Entry 9GTP (electron microscopy, 3.50 A resolution); this record covers chains P and W of the 60 polymer chains in the assembly.

Chain P:
Molecule: LysM domain-containing protein
Organism: Streptomyces coelicolor A3(2)
UniProtKB: Q9L0P4 (Q9L0P4_STRCO); numbering as in UniProt (aligned over 1-240)
Amino-acid sequence (240 residues; row label = number of the first residue in the row):
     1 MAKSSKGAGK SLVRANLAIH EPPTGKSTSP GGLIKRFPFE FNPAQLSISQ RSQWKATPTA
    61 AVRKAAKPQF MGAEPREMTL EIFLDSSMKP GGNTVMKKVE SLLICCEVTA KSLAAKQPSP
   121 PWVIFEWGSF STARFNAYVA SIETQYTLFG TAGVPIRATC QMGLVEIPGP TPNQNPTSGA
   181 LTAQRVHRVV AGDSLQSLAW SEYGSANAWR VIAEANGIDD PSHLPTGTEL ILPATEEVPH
Unresolved in the structure: 1-4, 174-184

Chain W:
Molecule: IraD/Gp25-like domain-containing protein
Organism: Streptomyces coelicolor A3(2)
UniProtKB: Q9L0P6 (Q9L0P6_STRCO); numbering as in UniProt (aligned over 1-150)
Amino-acid sequence (150 residues; numbered 1 to 150; the number before each row is that of its first residue):
     1 MAEQFVGSGW SFPLRIGPTG GIALVSGEQE VEEAMRLILA TAPGERPMRP EFGCAIHDLV
    61 FAPVNEQTAG RIQHEVYVTL DRWEPRIEVH DVDVTTGEEQ NVLFIDVRYS IRGTNNPRSL
   121 VFPFYVIPSH DEPDLPDAPA GLPGSPESDR
Unresolved in the structure: 1-2, 125-150

How chain P and chain W interact:
Residue-residue contacts (32):
  Lys6(P) - Val94(W)
  Lys6(P) - Thr95(W)
  Lys6(P) - Thr96(W)
  Gly7(P) - Val94(W)
  Gly7(P) - Thr96(W)
  Ala8(P) - Val64(W)
  Ala8(P) - Asn65(W)
  Ala8(P) - Glu66(W)
  Ser11(P) - Asn65(W)  hydrogen bond
  Val13(P) - Gln67(W)
  Asn16(P) - Gln67(W)
  Ser29(P) - Glu51(W)
  Arg36(P) - Arg71(W)
  Glu126(P) - Gln67(W)
  Gly128(P) - Glu66(W)
  Gly128(P) - Gln67(W)  hydrogen bond (backbone-side chain)
  Gly128(P) - Gly70(W)
  Ser129(P) - Glu66(W)
  Ser129(P) - Gln73(W)
  Ser131(P) - Gln73(W)
  Arg134(P) - Gly70(W)  hydrogen bond (side chain-backbone)
  Arg134(P) - Arg71(W)
  Arg134(P) - His74(W)
  Thr171(P) - Arg82(W)
  Pro172(P) - Asp81(W)
  Pro172(P) - Arg82(W)
  Arg185(P) - Glu3(W)
  Arg185(P) - Phe5(W)
  Val186(P) - Glu3(W)  hydrogen bond (backbone-backbone)
  Val186(P) - Phe5(W)  hydrophobic
  His187(P) - Glu3(W)
  Glu202(P) - Glu3(W)
Other interface residues (no listed pair), chain P (22 interface residues in all): Gly9, Trp127, Asn173
Other interface residues (no listed pair), chain W (18 interface residues in all): Gln4, Trp83

Summary:
22 residues of chain P and 18 residues of chain W are in contact; the contacts include 4 hydrogen bonds. Polar
contacts include Ser11(P)-Asn65(W), Gly128(P)-Gln67(W) and Arg134(P)-Gly70(W).
Here chain P is LysM domain-containing protein and chain W is IraD/Gp25-like domain-containing protein, both
from Streptomyces coelicolor A3(2). Entry 9GTP (Cryo-EM structure of a contractile injection system in
Streptomyces coelicolor, the baseplate complex in extended state ...) was determined by electron microscopy
together with 9GTR and 9GTS from the same study.
